Entry 6SI7 (electron microscopy, 3.40 A resolution); this record covers chains P and J of the 18 polymer chains in the assembly.

[Chain P (and J)]
Protein: Curli production assembly/transport component CsgG
Source organism: Escherichia coli
Notes: chain J of this document is another copy of the same molecule, construct and numbering; everything in this record applies to it too
Reference sequence: P0AEA2 (CSGG_ECOLI); residues 1-262 here correspond to UniProt positions 16-277 (UniProt number = residue number + 15)
Amino-acid sequence (272 residues; row label = number of the first residue in the row):
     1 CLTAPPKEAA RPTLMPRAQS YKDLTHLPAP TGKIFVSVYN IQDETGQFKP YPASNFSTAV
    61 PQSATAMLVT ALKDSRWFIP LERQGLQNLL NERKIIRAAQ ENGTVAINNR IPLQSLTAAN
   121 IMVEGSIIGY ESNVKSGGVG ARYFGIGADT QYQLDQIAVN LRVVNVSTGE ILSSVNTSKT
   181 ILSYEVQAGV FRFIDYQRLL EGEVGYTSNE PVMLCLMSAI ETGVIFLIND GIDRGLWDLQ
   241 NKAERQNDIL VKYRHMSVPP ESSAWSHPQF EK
Unresolved in the structure: 1-9, 103-110, 261-272
Sequence notes: expression tag (263-272)
Curated features (UniProtKB/Swiss-Prot):
  - lipidation: C1 (N-palmitoyl cysteine)

[Chain P / chain J interface]
Contacting residue pairs (151):
  Q19(P) - R11(J)  hydrogen bond
  S37(P) - E92(J)  hydrogen bond
  Y39(P) - N88(J)
  Y39(P) - N91(J)  hydrogen bond (side chain-backbone)
  Y39(P) - E92(J)  hydrogen bond (side chain-backbone)
  Y39(P) - I95(J)
  E44(P) - Q62(J)  hydrogen bond (backbone-backbone)
  E44(P) - S63(J)
  E44(P) - Q84(J)  hydrogen bond
  T45(P) - T58(J)
  T45(P) - P61(J)
  T45(P) - Q62(J)
  G46(P) - S57(J)
  G46(P) - T58(J)  hydrogen bond (backbone-backbone)
  Q47(P) - K49(J)  hydrogen bond
  Q47(P) - T58(J)  hydrogen bond (side chain-backbone)
  Q47(P) - A59(J)
  F48(P) - S54(J)
  F48(P) - F56(J)
  F48(P) - S57(J)
  K49(P) - S54(J)
  P50(P) - P52(J)
  P50(P) - A53(J)  hydrophobic
  Y51(P) - Y51(J)
  Y51(P) - P52(J)  hydrogen bond (backbone-backbone)
  N55(P) - S54(J)  hydrogen bond (backbone-side chain)
  N55(P) - N55(J)
  F56(P) - F56(J)  hydrophobic
  R83(P) - E92(J)  salt bridge
  R83(P) - I95(J)
  S115(P) - A98(J)  hydrogen bond (side chain-backbone)
  S115(P) - A99(J)
  S115(P) - N102(J)
  L116(P) - I95(J)  hydrophobic
  L116(P) - A99(J)
  T117(P) - I95(J)
  A118(P) - E92(J)
  A118(P) - I96(J)
  A119(P) - E92(J)
  E124(P) - E82(J)
  E124(P) - G85(J)
  E124(P) - N88(J)
  S126(P) - A66(J)
  S126(P) - Q84(J)  hydrogen bond
  I128(P) - M15(J)  hydrophobic
  I128(P) - P61(J)
  I128(P) - S63(J)  hydrogen bond (backbone-side chain)
  I128(P) - A66(J)  hydrophobic
  I128(P) - M67(J)
  G129(P) - M213(J)
  Y130(P) - M213(J)
  E131(P) - K49(J)  salt bridge
  E131(P) - P211(J)
  E131(P) - V212(J)
  S132(P) - K49(J)
  N133(P) - N209(J)  hydrogen bond (backbone-side chain)
  V134(P) - T207(J)
  V134(P) - S208(J)
  V134(P) - N209(J)  hydrogen bond (backbone-backbone)
  V134(P) - P211(J)
  K135(P) - Y206(J)  hydrogen bond
  K135(P) - T207(J)
  S136(P) - Y206(J)
  S136(P) - T207(J)  hydrogen bond (backbone-backbone)
  G137(P) - G205(J)
  G137(P) - Y206(J)
  G138(P) - E203(J)
  G138(P) - V204(J)
  G138(P) - G205(J)  hydrogen bond (backbone-backbone)
  V139(P) - E203(J)
  V139(P) - V204(J)  hydrophobic
  G140(P) - G202(J)
  G140(P) - E203(J)  hydrogen bond (backbone-backbone)
  A141(P) - E201(J)
  A141(P) - G202(J)
  R142(P) - L199(J)
  R142(P) - L200(J)
  R142(P) - E201(J)  salt bridge
  Y143(P) - D195(J)
  Y143(P) - L199(J)
  Y143(P) - L200(J)  hydrophobic
  F144(P) - R198(J)
  F144(P) - L199(J)  hydrogen bond (backbone-backbone)
  Y152(P) - Y206(J)
  Q156(P) - P16(J)
  Q156(P) - P211(J)
  Q156(P) - M213(J)
  A158(P) - M213(J)  hydrophobic
  N160(P) - A66(J)
  N160(P) - T70(J)
  R162(P) - A66(J)
  R162(P) - V69(J)
  R162(P) - E82(J)  salt bridge
  R162(P) - Q84(J)  hydrogen bond
  V164(P) - E82(J)
  V164(P) - L89(J)  hydrophobic
  V166(P) - E92(J)
  V166(P) - R93(J)  hydrogen bond (backbone-side chain)
  V166(P) - I96(J)  hydrophobic
  S167(P) - R93(J)  hydrogen bond (backbone-side chain)
  S167(P) - L113(J)
  S167(P) - Q114(J)
  S167(P) - S115(J)
  T168(P) - S115(J)
  T168(P) - L116(J)
  T168(P) - T117(J)  hydrogen bond (backbone-backbone)
  G169(P) - L81(J)
  G169(P) - E82(J)  hydrogen bond (backbone-backbone)
  G169(P) - L116(J)
  E170(P) - F35(J)
  E170(P) - I79(J)
  E170(P) - P80(J)
  E170(P) - L81(J)
  E170(P) - T117(J)
  I171(P) - V69(J)  hydrophobic
  I171(P) - P80(J)  hydrogen bond (backbone-backbone)
  I171(P) - L81(J)
  I171(P) - E82(J)
  L172(P) - K73(J)
  S174(P) - V69(J)
  S174(P) - T70(J)
  S174(P) - D74(J)
  N176(P) - L14(J)
  N176(P) - M15(J)  hydrogen bond (backbone-backbone)
  N176(P) - R17(J)
  N176(P) - T70(J)  hydrogen bond
  N176(P) - M217(J)
  T177(P) - L14(J)
  S178(P) - P12(J)
  S178(P) - T13(J)  hydrogen bond (backbone-backbone)
  S178(P) - L14(J)  hydrogen bond (side chain-backbone)
  S178(P) - M15(J)
  S178(P) - P16(J)
  K179(P) - A10(J)
  K179(P) - P12(J)
  T180(P) - A10(J)
  E210(P) - A10(J)
  S218(P) - P12(J)
  T222(P) - P12(J)
  F226(P) - L14(J)  hydrophobic
  R234(P) - K73(J)
  M256(P) - L14(J)
  S257(P) - L14(J)
  P259(P) - L14(J)  hydrophobic
  P259(P) - M15(J)
  P259(P) - R17(J)
  P259(P) - Y21(J)  hydrophobic
  P259(P) - K22(J)  hydrogen bond (backbone-side chain)
  P260(P) - P16(J)
  P260(P) - R17(J)
  P260(P) - K22(J)  hydrogen bond (backbone-side chain)
Other interface residues (no listed pair), chain P (72 interface residues in all): N40, L86, M122, G125, I157, V258
Other interface residues (no listed pair), chain J (73 interface residues in all): V60, T65, I194, Q197, L214

[Overview]
72 residues of chain P and 73 residues of chain J are in contact, with 33 hydrogen bonds and 4 salt bridges.
Polar pairs include R83(P)-E92(J), E131(P)-K49(J) and R142(P)-E201(J).
Chain P and chain J are both Curli production assembly/transport component CsgG (Escherichia coli); the
structure, Structure of the curli secretion-assembly complex CsgG:CsgF, was determined by electron microscopy.
